Entry 4CH5 (X-ray diffraction, 2.20 A resolution); this record covers chain A.

Chain A:
Name: Pyrrolysine--tRNA ligase
Organism: Methanosarcina mazei
Notes: EC 6.1.1.26; fragment: catalytic domain, residues 185-454
Reference sequence: Q8PWY1 (PYLS_METMA); residue numbers follow UniProt; this construct covers 185-454
Amino-acid sequence (291 residues; numbered 164 to 454; the number before each row is that of its first residue):
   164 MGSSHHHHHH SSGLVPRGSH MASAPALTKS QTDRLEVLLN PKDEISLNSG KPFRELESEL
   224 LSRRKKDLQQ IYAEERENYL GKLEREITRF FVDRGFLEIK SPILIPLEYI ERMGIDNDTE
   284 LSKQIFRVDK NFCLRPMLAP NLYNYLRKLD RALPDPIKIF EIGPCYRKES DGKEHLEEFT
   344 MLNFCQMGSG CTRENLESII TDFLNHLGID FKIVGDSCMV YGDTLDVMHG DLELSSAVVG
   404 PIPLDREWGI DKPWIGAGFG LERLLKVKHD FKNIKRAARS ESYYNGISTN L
Not modelled in the structure: 164-187, 380-383
Differences from the reference sequence: expression tag (164-183)
Ion coordination: Mg2+: Glu396 (together with YLP, pyrophosphate)
Ligand contacts:
  - pyrophosphate (POP): Arg330, Glu332, His338, Glu396, Arg426
  - YLP ((S)-2-amino-6-propionamidohexanoic(((2R,3S,4R,5R)-5-(6-amino-9H-purin-9-yl)-3,4-dihydroxytetrahydrofuran-2-yl)methyl phosphoric) anhydride): Met300, Ala302, Leu305, Tyr306, Leu309, Arg330, Glu332, Glu337, His338, Leu339, Phe342, Met344, Asn346, Phe347, Cys348, Glu396, Leu397, Ser398, Ser399, Val401, Trp417, Gly419, Ala420, Gly421, Phe422, Gly423, Arg426, Ile437
Reported in the primary citation:
  - conformationally variable residues (order/disorder transition): Tyr384

Summary:
Ligands of chain A: compound YLP and pyrophosphate. The paper reports conformational variability at Tyr384.
Chain A is Pyrrolysine--tRNA ligase (Methanosarcina mazei); the structure, Structure of pyrrolysyl-tRNA
synthetase in complex with adenylated propionyl lysine, was determined by X-ray diffraction, deposited
together with 4CH4, 4CH3 and 4CH6.
